4ADM - chains B and D of the 4 polymer chains in the assembly; structure by X-ray diffraction, 1.65 A resolution.

# Chain B (and D)
Protein: Fumarate hydratase class II
From: Mycobacterium tuberculosis
Notes: EC 4.2.1.2; chain D of this document is another copy of the same molecule, construct and numbering; everything in this record applies to it too
Reference sequence: O53446 (FUMC_MYCTU); numbering as in UniProt (aligned over 1-473)
Chain sequence (495 residues; numbered -21 to 473; the number before each row is that of its first residue; numbers below 1 keep their minus sign (Met-21 is residue -21)):
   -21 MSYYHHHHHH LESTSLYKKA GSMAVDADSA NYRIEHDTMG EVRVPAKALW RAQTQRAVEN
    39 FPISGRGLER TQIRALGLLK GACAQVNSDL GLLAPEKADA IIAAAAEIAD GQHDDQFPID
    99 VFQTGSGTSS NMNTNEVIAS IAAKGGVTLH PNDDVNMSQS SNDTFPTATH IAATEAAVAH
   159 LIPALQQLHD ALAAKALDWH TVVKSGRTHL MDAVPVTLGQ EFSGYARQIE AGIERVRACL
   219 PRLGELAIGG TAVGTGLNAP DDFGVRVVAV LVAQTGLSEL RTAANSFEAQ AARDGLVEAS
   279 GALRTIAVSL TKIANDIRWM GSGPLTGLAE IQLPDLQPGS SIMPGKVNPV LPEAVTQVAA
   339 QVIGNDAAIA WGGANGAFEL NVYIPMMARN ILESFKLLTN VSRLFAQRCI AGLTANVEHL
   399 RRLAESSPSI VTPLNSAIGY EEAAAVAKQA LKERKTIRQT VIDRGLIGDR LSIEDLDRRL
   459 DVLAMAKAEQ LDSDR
Unresolved in the structure: -21 to 8, 316-324, 467-473 (chain D: -21 to 9, 15-19, 466-473)
Sequence notes: expression tag (-21 to 0)
Residues lining bound ligands: s,r meso-tartaric acid (SRT): Ser104, Thr106, Ser138, Ser139, Asn140, Leu358
From the paper describing this entry:
  - binding site for s,r meso-tartaric acid: Ser104, Thr106, Ser138, Ser139, Asn140, Thr186, His187, Ser318, Ser319, Lys324, Asn326
  - catalytic residues: His187 (citing earlier work)

# Interface between chain B and chain D
Pairs across the interface (117; chain B residue first):
  Asp15(B) with Pro316(D)
  Thr16(B) with Pro316(D)
  Met17(B) with Asp313(D); Leu314(D); Gln315(D), hydrogen bond (side chain-backbone); Pro316(D)
  Gln31(B) with Pro316(D)
  Arg34(B) with Leu314(D); Gln315(D); Pro316(D)
  Ala35(B) with Gln315(D)
  Glu37(B) with Arg386(D)
  Asn38(B) with Leu314(D), hydrogen bond (side chain-backbone); Gln315(D), hydrogen bond; Leu329(D); Leu382(D); Arg386(D), hydrogen bond
  Phe39(B) with Gln315(D); Val328(D), hydrophobic
  Pro40(B) with Asn378(D); Leu382(D)
  Ile41(B) with Ala332(D), hydrophobic; Val336(D), hydrophobic; Leu375(D), hydrophobic; Asn378(D), hydrogen bond (backbone-side chain); Val379(D), hydrophobic; Leu382(D), hydrophobic
  Ser42(B) with Lys374(D), hydrogen bond (backbone-side chain); Leu375(D)
  Arg44(B) with Arg44(D)
  Phe100(B) with Ala332(D); Gln335(D); Val336(D), hydrophobic; Gln339(D); Leu375(D), hydrophobic
  Gln101(B) with Gln335(D), hydrogen bond (backbone-side chain)
  Thr102(B) with Gln315(D); Val328(D); Glu331(D), hydrogen bond
  Gly103(B) with Glu331(D), hydrogen bond (backbone-side chain); Gln335(D)
  Thr106(B) with Gly317(D), hydrogen bond (side chain-backbone)
  Ser107(B) with Gln315(D), hydrogen bond
  Asn109(B) with Ser319(D), hydrogen bond
  Met110(B) with Ser319(D)
  Asn130(B) with Ser319(D), hydrogen bond (side chain-backbone)
  Asn134(B) with Ser319(D), hydrogen bond
  Gln137(B) with Ile320(D)
  Ser138(B) with Ser319(D); Ile320(D)
  Ser139(B) with Ser319(D)
  Thr229(B) with Ile320(D)
  Ala230(B) with Met321(D), hydrophobic
  Arg296(B) with Val360(D); Tyr361(D), hydrogen bond
  Trp297(B) with Phe356(D), hydrophobic
  Leu314(B) with Asn38(D), hydrogen bond (backbone-side chain)
  Gln315(B) with Ala35(D); Asn38(D), hydrogen bond; Phe39(D); Thr102(D), hydrogen bond; Ser107(D), hydrogen bond
  Val328(B) with Thr102(D)
  Glu331(B) with Thr102(D); Gly103(D), hydrogen bond (side chain-backbone); Val360(D)
  Ala332(B) with Ile41(D), hydrophobic
  Thr334(B) with Tyr361(D), hydrogen bond
  Gln335(B) with Phe100(D); Gln101(D), hydrogen bond (side chain-backbone); Gly103(D); Val360(D); Tyr361(D); Pro363(D); Met364(D), hydrogen bond (side chain-backbone)
  Val336(B) with Ile41(D), hydrophobic; Phe100(D), hydrophobic
  Ala338(B) with Ala346(D); Trp349(D); Met364(D), hydrophobic
  Gln339(B) with Phe100(D); Met364(D); Arg367(D), hydrogen bond; Asn368(D), hydrogen bond
  Ile341(B) with Trp349(D), hydrophobic
  Gly342(B) with Gly342(D); Ala346(D)
  Ala346(B) with Ala338(D); Gly342(D)
  Trp349(B) with Ala338(D); Ile341(D), hydrophobic
  Phe356(B) with Trp297(D), hydrophobic
  Val360(B) with Arg296(D); Gln335(D)
  Tyr361(B) with Arg296(D), hydrogen bond; Thr334(D), hydrogen bond; Gln335(D)
  Pro363(B) with Gln335(D)
  Met364(B) with Gln335(D), hydrogen bond (backbone-side chain); Ala338(D), hydrophobic; Gln339(D)
  Arg367(B) with Gln339(D), hydrogen bond; Arg367(D); Glu371(D), salt bridge
  Asn368(B) with Gln339(D), hydrogen bond
  Glu371(B) with Arg367(D), salt bridge
  Lys374(B) with Ile41(D); Ser42(D), hydrogen bond (side chain-backbone)
  Leu375(B) with Ile41(D), hydrophobic; Ser42(D); Phe100(D), hydrophobic
  Asn378(B) with Pro40(D); Ile41(D), hydrogen bond (side chain-backbone)
  Val379(B) with Ile41(D), hydrophobic
  Leu382(B) with Pro40(D); Ile41(D), hydrophobic
  Arg386(B) with Glu37(D)
Other interface residues (no listed pair), chain B (63 interface residues in all): Leu235, Asn236, Leu329, Ala345, Ile362
Other interface residues (no listed pair), chain D (56 interface residues in all): Gly43, Thr289, Asn293, Ser318, Ala345, Ile362

# Overview
Chain B and chain D form an interface of 63 and 56 residues respectively, with 32 hydrogen bonds and 2 salt
bridges. Polar pairs include Arg367(B)-Glu371(D), Met17(B)-Gln315(D) and Asn38(B)-Leu314(D). Bound to chain B:
s,r meso-tartaric acid. The paper reports the catalytic residue His187(B); a binding site for s,r
meso-tartaric acid at Ser104(B), Thr106(B) and Ser138(B) among others.
Both chains are Fumarate hydratase class II (Mycobacterium tuberculosis). Entry 4ADM (Crystal structure of
Rv1098c in complex with meso-tartrate) was determined by X-ray diffraction, deposited together with 4ADL, 4APA
and 4APB.
